5GAO - chains k and V of the 11 polymer chains in the assembly; structure by electron microscopy, 4.20 A resolution (low resolution: residue-level contacts below are approximate; hydrogen-bond / salt-bridge calls are withheld).

[Chain k]
Molecule: Small nuclear ribonucleoprotein-associated protein B
From: Saccharomyces cerevisiae
UniProt: P40018 (RSMB_YEAST); residues 1-196 here = UniProt positions 1-196
Amino-acid sequence (196 residues; each row starts with the number of its first residue):
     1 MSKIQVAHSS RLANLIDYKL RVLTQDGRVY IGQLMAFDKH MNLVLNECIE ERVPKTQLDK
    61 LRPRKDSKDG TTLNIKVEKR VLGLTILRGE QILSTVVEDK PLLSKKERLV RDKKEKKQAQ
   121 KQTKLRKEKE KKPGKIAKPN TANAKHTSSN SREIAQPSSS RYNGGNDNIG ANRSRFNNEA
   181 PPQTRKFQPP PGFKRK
Unresolved in the structure: 1-3, 56-74, 103-196

[Chain V]
Molecule: Saccharomyces cerevisiae strain UOA_M2 chromosome 5 sequence
From: Saccharomyces cerevisiae
Sequence (96 nucleotides; each row starts with the number of its first residue):
    65 GAAAUUUAAU UAUAAACCAG ACCGUCUCCU CAUGGUCAAU UCGGUGUUCG CUUUUGAAUA
   125 CUUCAAGACU AUGUAGGGAA UUUUUGGAAU ACCUUU
Unresolved in the structure: 65-72, 105-127, 153-160

[Chain k / chain V interface]
Pairs across the interface (14):
  Arg11(k) with U91(V); C92(V)
  Phe37(k) with C93(V)
  Lys39(k) with C93(V); U148(V)
  His40(k) with U147(V); U148(V)
  Met41(k) with U148(V)
  Asn42(k) with U147(V)
  Arg88(k) with U146(V); U147(V)
  Gly89(k) with U147(V)
  Glu90(k) with U147(V); U148(V)
Interface residues without a listed pair, chain k (10 interface residues in all): Gln25
Interface residues without a listed pair, chain V (7 interface residues in all): G150

[In short]
10 residues of chain k face 7 of chain V across their interface.
Chain k is Small nuclear ribonucleoprotein-associated protein B and chain V is Saccharomyces cerevisiae strain
UOA_M2 chromosome 5 sequence, both from Saccharomyces cerevisiae; the structure, Head region of the yeast
spliceosomal U4/U6.U5 tri-snRNP, was determined by electron microscopy (same publication as 5GAM, 5GAN and
5GAP).
